6LLA - chains A and C; structure by X-ray diffraction, 1.88 A resolution.

[Chain A (and C)]
Molecule: 3-dehydroquinate synthase
Source organism: Providencia alcalifaciens F90-2004
Notes: EC 4.2.3.4; chain C of this document is another copy of the same molecule, construct and numbering; everything in this record applies to it too
UniProt: X6Q997 (X6Q997_9GAMM); residues 1-362 here = UniProt positions 1-362
Chain sequence (375 residues; row label = number of the first residue in the row; numbers below 1 keep their minus sign (His-12 is residue -12)):
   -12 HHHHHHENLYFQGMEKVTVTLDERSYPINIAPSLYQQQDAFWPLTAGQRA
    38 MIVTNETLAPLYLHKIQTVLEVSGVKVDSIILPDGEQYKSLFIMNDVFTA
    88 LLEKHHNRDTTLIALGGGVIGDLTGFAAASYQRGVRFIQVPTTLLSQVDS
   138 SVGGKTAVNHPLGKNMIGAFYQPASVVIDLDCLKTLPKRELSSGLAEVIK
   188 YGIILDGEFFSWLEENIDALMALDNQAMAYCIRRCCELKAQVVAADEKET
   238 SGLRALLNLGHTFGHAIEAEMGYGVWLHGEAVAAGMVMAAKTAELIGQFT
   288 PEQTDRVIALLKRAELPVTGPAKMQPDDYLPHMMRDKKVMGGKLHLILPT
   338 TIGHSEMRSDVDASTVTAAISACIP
Unresolved in the structure: -12 to 0 (chain C: -12 to -1, 321-329)
Construct notes: expression tag (-12 to 0)
Metal / ion sites: Mg2+ near Glu184 (its only coordinating residue here)
Small-molecule neighbours: NAD (nicotinamide-adenine-dinucleotide): Asn42, Thr44, Leu45, Leu48, Tyr49, Asp71, Glu73, Lys76, Gly104, Gly105, Val106, Ile107, Asp109, Thr129, Thr130, Leu132, Ser133, Asp136, Ser137, Val139, Lys142, Asn152, Cys169, Thr172, Leu173, Pro174, Glu177, Lys226

[Interface between chain A and chain C]
Residue-residue contacts - 48 pairs, chain A then chain C:
  Leu78(A) - Leu78(C)
  Leu78(A) - Asn82(C)
  Phe79(A) - Phe79(C)  hydrophobic
  Phe79(A) - Asn82(C)
  Asn82(A) - Leu78(C)
  Asn82(A) - Phe79(C)
  Asn82(A) - His147(C)
  Phe85(A) - Ile154(C)  hydrophobic
  Thr86(A) - His147(C)  hydrogen bond
  Leu89(A) - His147(C)
  Leu89(A) - Leu149(C)  hydrophobic
  Leu89(A) - Met153(C)  hydrophobic
  Glu90(A) - Leu149(C)
  Phe113(A) - Ser117(C)
  Ala116(A) - Gly155(C)
  Ser117(A) - Phe113(C)
  Ser117(A) - Met153(C)
  Ser117(A) - Ile154(C)
  Ser117(A) - Gly155(C)  hydrogen bond (backbone-backbone)
  Tyr118(A) - Met153(C)
  Gln119(A) - Met153(C)  hydrogen bond (backbone-backbone)
  Arg120(A) - Lys142(C)
  Arg120(A) - Thr143(C)  hydrogen bond (side chain-backbone)
  Arg120(A) - Ala144(C)
  Arg120(A) - Asn152(C)
  Arg120(A) - Gly155(C)
  Arg120(A) - Ala156(C)
  Arg120(A) - Phe157(C)
  Lys142(A) - Arg120(C)
  Thr143(A) - Arg120(C)  hydrogen bond (backbone-side chain)
  Ala144(A) - Arg120(C)
  His147(A) - Asn82(C)  hydrogen bond
  His147(A) - Thr86(C)  hydrogen bond
  His147(A) - Leu89(C)
  Leu149(A) - Leu89(C)  hydrophobic
  Leu149(A) - Glu90(C)
  Asn152(A) - Arg120(C)
  Met153(A) - Leu89(C)  hydrophobic
  Met153(A) - Ser117(C)
  Met153(A) - Tyr118(C)  hydrophobic
  Met153(A) - Gln119(C)  hydrogen bond (backbone-backbone)
  Ile154(A) - Phe85(C)  hydrophobic
  Ile154(A) - Ser117(C)
  Gly155(A) - Ala116(C)
  Gly155(A) - Ser117(C)  hydrogen bond (backbone-backbone)
  Gly155(A) - Arg120(C)
  Ala156(A) - Arg120(C)
  Phe157(A) - Arg120(C)

[Overview]
Chain A and chain C each contribute 24 residues to their interface, with 9 hydrogen bonds. Polar contacts
include Thr86(A)-His147(C), Arg120(A)-Thr143(C) and His147(A)-Asn82(C). Chain A binds NAD.
Both chains are 3-dehydroquinate synthase (Providencia alcalifaciens F90-2004). Entry 6LLA (Crystal structure
of Providencia alcalifaciens 3-dehydroquinate synthase (DHQS) in complex with Mg2+ and NAD) was determined by
X-ray diffraction together with 6LK2 from the same study.
